8RYQ - chains C and E of the 5 polymer chains in the assembly; structure by X-ray diffraction, 2.49 A resolution.

[Chain C]
Molecule: ELFSYLIEK peptide
Organism: Homo sapiens
Amino-acid sequence (9 residues; row label = number of the first residue in the row):
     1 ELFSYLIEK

[Chain E]
Molecule: TCR beta
Organism: Homo sapiens
Amino-acid sequence (244 residues; each row starts with the number of its first residue):
     1 MDSGVTQTPK HLITATGQRV TLRCSPRSGD LSVYWYQQSL DQGLQFLIQY YNGEERAKGN
    61 ILERFSAQQF PDLHSELNLS SLELGDSALY FCASSPGGGH NEQFFGPGTR LTVLEDLKNV
   121 FPPEVAVFEP SEAEISHTQK ATLVCLATGF YPDHVELSWW VNGKEVHSGV CTDPQPLKEQ
   181 PALNDSRYAL SSRLRVSATF WQDPRNHFRC QVQFYGLSEN DEWTQDRAKP VTQIVSAEAW
   241 GRAD
Disordered / not traced: 1-3
Cystine bridges: Cys24-Cys92, Cys145-Cys210

[How chain C and chain E interact]
Contacting residue pairs (7):
  Ser4(C) - His100(E)  hydrogen bond (backbone-side chain)
  Tyr5(C) - His100(E)
  Tyr5(C) - Asn101(E)  hydrogen bond
  Leu6(C) - Arg56(E)
  Glu8(C) - Tyr51(E)  hydrogen bond
  Glu8(C) - Gly97(E)
  Glu8(C) - Gly98(E)
Interface residues without a listed pair, chain C (5 interface residues in all): Ile7

[Summary]
5 residues of chain C face 6 of chain E across their interface; the contacts include 3 hydrogen bonds. Among
the polar pairs are Ser4(C)-His100(E), Tyr5(C)-Asn101(E) and Glu8(C)-Tyr51(E).
Here chain C is ELFSYLIEK peptide and chain E is TCR beta, both from Homo sapiens. Entry 8RYQ (Structure of
S8-9F3 TCR in complex with HLA-A*11:01 bound to ELFSYLIEK peptide) was determined by X-ray diffraction (same
publication as 8RYM, 8RYN, 8RYO and 8RYP).
